Entry 7YRZ (X-ray diffraction, 1.79 A resolution); this record covers chains A and B.

== Chain A (and B) ==
Name: 3C-like proteinase
Source organism: Human coronavirus 229E
Notes: EC 3.4.22.-; chain B of this document is another copy of the same molecule, construct and numbering; everything in this record applies to it too
UniProt: P0C6X1 (R1AB_CVH22); residues 1-302 here correspond to UniProt positions 2966-3267 (UniProt number = residue number + 2965)
Chain sequence (302 residues; numbered 1 to 302; the number before each row is that of its first residue):
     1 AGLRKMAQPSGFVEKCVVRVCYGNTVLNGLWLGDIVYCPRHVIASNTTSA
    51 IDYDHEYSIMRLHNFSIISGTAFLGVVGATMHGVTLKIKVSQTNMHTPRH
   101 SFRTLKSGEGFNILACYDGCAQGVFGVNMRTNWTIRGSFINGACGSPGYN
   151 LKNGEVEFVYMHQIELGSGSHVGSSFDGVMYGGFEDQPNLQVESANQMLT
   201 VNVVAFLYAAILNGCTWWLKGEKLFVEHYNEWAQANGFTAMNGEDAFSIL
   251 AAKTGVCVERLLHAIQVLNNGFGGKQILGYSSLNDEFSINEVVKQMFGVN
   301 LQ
Unresolved in the structure: 1, 300-302 (chain B: 1-3, 301-302)
Small-molecule neighbours: Paxlovid, bound form (4WI; (1R,2S,5S)-N-{(1E,2S)-1-imino-3-[(3S)-2-oxopyrrolidin-3-yl]propan-2-yl}-6,6-dimethyl-3-[3-methyl-N-(trifluoroacetyl)-L-valyl]-3-azabicyclo[3.1.0]hexane-2-carboxamide): H41, T47, I51, Y53, F139, I140, N141, G142, A143, C144, H162, Q163, I164, E165, L166, G167, H171, D186, Q187, P188, N189, Q191
What the authors report for this chain:
  - catalytic residues: H41, C144
  - binding site for Paxlovid, bound form: H41, F139, G142, A143, C144, H162, Q163, I164, E165, Q187, P188, N189, Q191

== How chain A and chain B interact ==
Pairs across the interface (56; chain A residue first):
  G2(A) - G137(B)
  G2(A) - S138(B)  hydrogen bond (backbone-side chain)
  R4(A) - K5(B)
  R4(A) - F125(B)
  R4(A) - G126(B)  hydrogen bond (side chain-backbone)
  R4(A) - V127(B)
  R4(A) - R136(B)  hydrogen bond (side chain-backbone)
  R4(A) - G137(B)
  R4(A) - S138(B)
  M6(A) - A115(B)  hydrophobic
  M6(A) - G123(B)
  M6(A) - V124(B)
  M6(A) - F125(B)  hydrophobic
  A7(A) - G123(B)
  A7(A) - V124(B)  hydrogen bond (backbone-backbone)
  P9(A) - S10(B)
  P9(A) - E14(B)
  P9(A) - A121(B)
  P9(A) - Q122(B)
  P9(A) - G123(B)
  S10(A) - P9(B)
  S10(A) - S10(B)  hydrogen bond (side chain-backbone)
  S10(A) - E14(B)  hydrogen bond (backbone-side chain)
  G11(A) - G11(B)
  G11(A) - E14(B)  hydrogen bond (backbone-side chain)
  E14(A) - P9(B)
  E14(A) - S10(B)  hydrogen bond (side chain-backbone)
  E14(A) - G11(B)  hydrogen bond (side chain-backbone)
  A121(A) - P9(B)  hydrophobic
  Q122(A) - P9(B)
  Q122(A) - K294(B)  hydrogen bond
  G123(A) - A7(B)
  G123(A) - P9(B)
  V124(A) - M6(B)
  V124(A) - A7(B)  hydrogen bond (backbone-backbone)
  V124(A) - Q8(B)
  V124(A) - V124(B)  hydrophobic
  F125(A) - R4(B)
  F125(A) - K5(B)
  F125(A) - M6(B)  hydrophobic
  G126(A) - R4(B)  hydrogen bond (backbone-side chain)
  V127(A) - R4(B)
  R136(A) - R4(B)  hydrogen bond (backbone-side chain)
  S138(A) - M6(B)
  S138(A) - Q295(B)  hydrogen bond
  I140(A) - Q295(B)
  I140(A) - G298(B)
  S281(A) - S281(B)
  S281(A) - S282(B)
  S282(A) - S281(B)
  E286(A) - R4(B)  salt bridge
  Q295(A) - S138(B)  hydrogen bond
  Q295(A) - I140(B)
  M296(A) - I140(B)
  F297(A) - I140(B)
  G298(A) - I140(B)
Interface residues without a listed pair, chain A (31 interface residues in all): L3, K5, Q8, L114, Q276, K294
Interface residues without a listed pair, chain B (28 interface residues in all): M296, F297

== In short ==
31 residues of chain A and 28 residues of chain B are in contact; the contacts include 15 hydrogen bonds and 1
salt bridge. Polar pairs include E286(A)-R4(B), G2(A)-S138(B) and R4(A)-G126(B). From the paper: catalytic
residues H41(A) and C144(A); a binding site for Paxlovid, bound form at H41(A), F139(A) and G142(A) among
others.
Chain A and chain B are both 3C-like proteinase (Human coronavirus 229E); the structure, Crystal structure of
HCoV 229E main protease in complex with PF07321332, was determined by X-ray diffraction (same publication as
8IM6).
